Entry 1PLK (X-ray diffraction, 2.80 A resolution); this record covers chain A.

[Chain A]
Name: C-H-ras P21 protein
Source organism: Homo sapiens
UniProtKB: P01112 (RASH_HUMAN); residues 1-166 here = UniProt positions 1-166
Chain sequence (166 residues; row label = number of the first residue in the row):
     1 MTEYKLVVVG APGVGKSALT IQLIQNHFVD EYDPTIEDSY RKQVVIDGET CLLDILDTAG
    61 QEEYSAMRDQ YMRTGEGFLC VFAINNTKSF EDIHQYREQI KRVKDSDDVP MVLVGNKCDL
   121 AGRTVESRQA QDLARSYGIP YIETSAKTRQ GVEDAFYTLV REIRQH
Not modelled in the structure: 9, 11-12, 14, 21, 23, 30-31, 34-35, 49, 55-56, 70, 79-80, 103, 112, 131, 133, 139-141, 151, 158
Sequence notes: conflict P12 (Gly in P01112), G122 (Ala in P01112)
Bound ions: Mg2+: S17, T58 (together with GTP)
Ligand contacts: GTP (guanosine-5'-triphosphate): G13, G15, K16, S17, A18, F28, V29, D33, T58, A59, G60, Q61, N116, K117, D119, L120, S145, A146, K147
Curated features (UniProtKB/Swiss-Prot):
  - region: H166 (Hypervariable region)
  - motif: Y32 to Y40 (Effector region)
  - binding site (GTP): G13 to A18, V29 to T35, A59, G60, N116 to D119, S145 to K147
  - modified residue: M1 (N-acetylmethionine), T2 (N-acetylthreonine), C118 (S-nitrosocysteine)
  - glycosylation: T35 (Microbial infection: O-linked (Glc) threonine)
  - natural variant: G13 (G13C: In CSTLO; G13D: In CSTLO; G13R: In SFM), Q22 (Q22K: In CMEMS), E37 (E37EE: In CSTLO), T58 (T58I: In CSTLO), Q61 (Q61K: In NMTC2; Q61L: In melanoma), E63 (E63K: In CMEMS), S89 (S89C: Found in a patient with severe fetal hydrops and pleural effusion; uncertain significance), K117 (K117R: In CSTLO), A146 (A146T: In CSTLO; A146V: In CSTLO)
  - mutagenesis: S17 (S17N: Dominant negative. Prevents PLCE1 EGF-induced recruitment to plasma membrane. No effect on subcellular location of isoform 2), N26 (N26G: Loss of interaction with PLCE1; when associated with V-12), V29 (V29A: No effect on interaction with PLCE1; when associated with V-12), Y32 (Y32F: Loss of interaction and recruitment to plasma membrane of PLCE1; when associated with V-12), P34 (P34G: No effect on interaction with PLCE1; when associated with V-12), T35 (T35S: Loss of interaction with PLCE1; when associated with V-12), E37 (E37G: No effect on interaction with PLCE1; when associated with V-12), D38 (D38N: No effect on interaction with PLCE1; when associated with V-12), S39 (S39C: No effect on interaction with PLCE1; when associated with V-12), A59 (A59T: Loss of GTPase activity and creation of an autophosphorylation site), Q61 (Q61I: Moderately increased transformation of cultured cell lines; Q61R: Promotes interaction with SHOC2 and PP1C; Q61V: Strongly increased transformation of cultured cell lines), A83 (A83T: GTP-binding activity reduced by factor of 30), 4 further mutagenesis entries in UniProt

[In short]
Chain A binds GTP. S17 and T58 form the Mg2+ site. From UniProt: 22 GTP-binding residues and 17 mutagenesis
sites.
Chain A is C-H-ras P21 protein (Homo sapiens); the structure, Crystallographic studies on P21H-ras using
synchrotron laue method: improvement of crystal quality and monitoring of the ..., was determined by X-ray
diffraction together with 1PLJ and 1PLL from the same study.
